PDB entry 7NS5 | X-ray diffraction, 1.95 A resolution | chains A and B of the 4 polymer chains in the assembly

# Chain A (and B)
Protein: Fructose-1,6-bisphosphatase
From: Saccharomyces cerevisiae (strain ATCC 204508 / S288c)
Notes: EC 3.1.3.11; chain B of this document is another copy of the same molecule, construct and numbering; everything in this record applies to it too
UniProtKB: P09201 (F16P_YEAST); residue numbers follow UniProt; this construct covers 1-348
Chain sequence (354 residues; row label = number of the first residue in the row):
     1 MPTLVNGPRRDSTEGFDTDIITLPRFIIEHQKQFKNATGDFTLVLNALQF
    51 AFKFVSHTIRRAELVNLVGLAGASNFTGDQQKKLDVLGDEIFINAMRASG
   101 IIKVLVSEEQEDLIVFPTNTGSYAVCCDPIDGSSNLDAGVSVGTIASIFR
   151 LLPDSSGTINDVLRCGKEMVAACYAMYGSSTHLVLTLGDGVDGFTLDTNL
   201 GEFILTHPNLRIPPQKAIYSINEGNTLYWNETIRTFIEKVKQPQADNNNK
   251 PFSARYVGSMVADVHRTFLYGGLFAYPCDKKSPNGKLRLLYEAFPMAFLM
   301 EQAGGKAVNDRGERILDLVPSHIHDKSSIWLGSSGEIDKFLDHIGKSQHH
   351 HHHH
Unresolved in the structure: 1-18, 72-82, 349-354 (chain B: 1-19, 72-82, 119-121, 346-354)
Differences from the reference sequence: expression tag (349-354)
Bound ions: Mg2+ site 1: Glu108, Asp128, Asp131, Glu292 (together with phosphate ion); Mg2+ site 2: Glu108, Asp128, Ile130 (together with phosphate ion)
UniProt features mapped onto this chain:
  - motif: Pro2 to Val5 (Pro/N-degron)
  - binding site (AMP): Ile27 to Gln31, Thr38 to Thr42, Ser122, Tyr123, Arg150
  - binding site (Mg(2+)): Asp79, Glu108, Asp128, Ile130, Asp131, Glu292
  - binding site (substrate): Asp131 to Ser134, Asn222 to Asn225, Arg255 to Met260, Tyr276, Lys286 to Arg288
  - modified residue: Ser12 (Phosphoserine)
  - mutagenesis: Pro2 (P2S: Loss of proteasomal degradation in response to shift to glucose-containing growth medium)
What the authors report for this chain:
  - post-translational modification sites: Lys32, Lys35, Lys280, Lys281
  - mutagenesis - K32R/K35R: increased stability
  - mutagenesis - K32A/K35A/K280A/K281A: unchanged catalytic activity
  - allosteric site: Lys32, Lys35

# Interface between chain A and chain B
Contacting residue pairs - 44 pairs, chain A then chain B:
  Asp19(A) - Ala98(B)
  Thr22(A) - Phe50(B)
  Pro24(A) - Asn46(B)
  Arg25(A) - Asn46(B)
  Arg25(A) - Ala98(B)  hydrogen bond (side chain-backbone)
  Ile28(A) - Thr38(B)
  Ile28(A) - Thr42(B)
  Ile28(A) - Leu43(B)  hydrophobic
  Lys32(A) - Thr38(B)  hydrogen bond (side chain-backbone)
  Lys32(A) - Gly39(B)
  Lys32(A) - Asp40(B)  salt bridge
  Lys32(A) - Leu43(B)
  Thr38(A) - Lys32(B)
  Thr38(A) - Ala37(B)
  Gly39(A) - Ala37(B)
  Asp40(A) - Lys32(B)  salt bridge
  Thr42(A) - Ile28(B)
  Leu43(A) - Arg25(B)
  Leu43(A) - Ile28(B)  hydrophobic
  Asn46(A) - Thr22(B)
  Asn46(A) - Pro24(B)
  Asn46(A) - Arg25(B)
  Gln49(A) - Glu202(B)  hydrogen bond
  Phe50(A) - Thr22(B)
  Phe50(A) - Leu200(B)  hydrophobic
  Phe50(A) - Glu202(B)
  Lys53(A) - Leu200(B)  hydrogen bond (side chain-backbone)
  Lys53(A) - Gly201(B)  hydrogen bond (side chain-backbone)
  Lys53(A) - Glu202(B)  salt bridge
  Phe54(A) - Leu200(B)  hydrophobic
  His57(A) - Asn199(B)  hydrogen bond
  Ala98(A) - Arg25(B)  hydrogen bond (backbone-side chain)
  Ser99(A) - Arg25(B)
  Asn199(A) - His57(B)
  Leu200(A) - Phe50(B)  hydrophobic
  Leu200(A) - Lys53(B)  hydrogen bond (backbone-side chain)
  Leu200(A) - Phe54(B)  hydrophobic
  Leu200(A) - Gly201(B)
  Gly201(A) - Lys53(B)  hydrogen bond (backbone-side chain)
  Gly201(A) - Leu200(B)
  Gly201(A) - Gly201(B)
  Glu202(A) - Gln49(B)  hydrogen bond
  Glu202(A) - Phe50(B)
  Glu202(A) - Lys53(B)  salt bridge
Other interface residues (no listed pair), chain A (29 interface residues in all): Ile20, Glu29, Gln31, Ala37, Ile101, Ile204
Other interface residues (no listed pair), chain B (25 interface residues in all): Ile20, Glu29, Ser99

# In short
The interface between chain A and chain B involves 29 residues on one side and 25 on the other; the contacts
include 10 hydrogen bonds and 4 salt bridges. Among the polar pairs are Lys32(A)-Asp40(B), Lys53(A)-Glu202(B)
and Arg25(A)-Ala98(B). From the paper: K32R/K35R of chain A increase stability; an allosteric site at Lys32(A)
and Lys35(A).
Chain A and chain B are both Fructose-1,6-bisphosphatase (Saccharomyces cerevisiae (strain ATCC 204508 /
S288c)); the structure, Structure of yeast Fbp1 (Fructose-1,6-bisphosphatase 1), was determined by X-ray
diffraction together with 7NS3, 7NS4, 7NSB and 7NSC from the same study.
